4YTZ - chains A and B; structure by X-ray diffraction, 2.30 A resolution.

Chain A (and B):
Name: Xanthine dehydrogenase/oxidase
From: Rattus norvegicus
Notes: EC 1.17.1.4, 1.17.3.2; chain B of this document is another copy of the same molecule, construct and numbering; everything in this record applies to it too
UniProt: P22985 (XDH_RAT); residues 1-1315 here = UniProt positions 1-1315
Amino-acid sequence (1315 residues; row label = number of the first residue in the row):
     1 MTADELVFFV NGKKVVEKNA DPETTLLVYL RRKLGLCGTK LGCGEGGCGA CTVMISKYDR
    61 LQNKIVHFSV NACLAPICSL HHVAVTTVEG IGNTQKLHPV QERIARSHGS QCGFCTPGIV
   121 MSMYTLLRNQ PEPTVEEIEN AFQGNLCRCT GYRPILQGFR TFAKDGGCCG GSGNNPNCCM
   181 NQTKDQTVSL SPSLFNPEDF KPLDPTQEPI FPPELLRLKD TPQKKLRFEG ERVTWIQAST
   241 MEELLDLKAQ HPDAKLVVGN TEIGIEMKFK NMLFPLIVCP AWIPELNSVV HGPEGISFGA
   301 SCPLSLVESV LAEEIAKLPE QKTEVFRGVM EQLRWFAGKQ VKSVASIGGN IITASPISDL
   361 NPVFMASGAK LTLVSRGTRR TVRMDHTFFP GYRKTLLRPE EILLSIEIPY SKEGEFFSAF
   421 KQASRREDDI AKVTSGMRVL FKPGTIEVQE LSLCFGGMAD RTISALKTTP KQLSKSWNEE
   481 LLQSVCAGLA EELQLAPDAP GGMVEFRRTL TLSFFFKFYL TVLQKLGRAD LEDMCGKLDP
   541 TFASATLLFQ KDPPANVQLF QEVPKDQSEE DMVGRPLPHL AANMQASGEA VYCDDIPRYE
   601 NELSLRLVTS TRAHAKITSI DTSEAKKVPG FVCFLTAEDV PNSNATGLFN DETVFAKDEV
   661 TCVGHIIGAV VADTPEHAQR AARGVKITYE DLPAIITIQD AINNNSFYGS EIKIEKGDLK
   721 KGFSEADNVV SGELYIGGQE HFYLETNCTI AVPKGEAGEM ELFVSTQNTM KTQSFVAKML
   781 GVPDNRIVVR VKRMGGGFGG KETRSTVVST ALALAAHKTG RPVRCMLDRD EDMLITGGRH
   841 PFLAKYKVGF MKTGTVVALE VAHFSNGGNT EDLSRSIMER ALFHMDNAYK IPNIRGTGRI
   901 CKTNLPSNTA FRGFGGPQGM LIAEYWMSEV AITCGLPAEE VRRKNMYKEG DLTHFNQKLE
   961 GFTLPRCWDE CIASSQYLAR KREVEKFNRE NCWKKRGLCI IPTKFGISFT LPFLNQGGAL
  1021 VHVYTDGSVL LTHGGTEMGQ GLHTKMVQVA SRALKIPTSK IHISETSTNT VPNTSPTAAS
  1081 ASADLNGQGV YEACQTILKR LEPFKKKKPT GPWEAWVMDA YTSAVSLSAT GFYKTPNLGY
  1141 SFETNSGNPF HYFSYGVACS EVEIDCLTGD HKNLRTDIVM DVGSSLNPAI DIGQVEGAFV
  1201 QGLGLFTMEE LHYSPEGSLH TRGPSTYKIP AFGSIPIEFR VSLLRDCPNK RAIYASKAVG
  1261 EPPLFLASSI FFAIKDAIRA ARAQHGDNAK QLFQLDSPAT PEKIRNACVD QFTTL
Unresolved in the structure: 1-2, 166-189 (chain B: 1-2, 165-190, 541-554)
UniProt features mapped onto this chain:
  - active site: E1261 (Proton acceptor)
  - binding site ([2Fe-2S] cluster): C43, C48, C51, C73, C112, C115, C147, C149
  - binding site (FAD): L256 to I263, F336, S346 to N350, D359, L403, K421
  - binding site (Mo-molybdopterin): Q767, F798, R912, A1079
  - binding site (substrate): E802, R880, F914, T1010
  - mutagenesis: W335 to F336 (Converts the enzyme to the oxidase form that utilizes molecular oxygen as electron acceptor. Interferes with normal conversion to the dehydrogenase form by reducing agents), C535 (C535A: Slows the conversion from the dehydrogenase form to the oxidase form; when associated with R-992. Abolishes conversion from the dehydrogenase form to the oxidase form ...), C992 (C992R: Slows the conversion from the dehydrogenase form to the oxidase form; when associated with A-535. Abolishes conversion from the dehydrogenase form to the oxidase form ...)
Ion coordination: 2Fe-2S cluster Fe site 1: C43, C48, C51, C73; 2Fe-2S cluster Fe site 2: C112, C115, C147; Ca2+ site 1: E740, Y743, T836, G837; Ca2+ site 2: G867, T870, E871, S874, S907, N908
Small-molecule neighbours:
  - bicarbonate ion (BCT): R839, H840, I877, T909, A910, F911, G913, F914, G915, Q918
  - FAD (flavin-adenine dinucleotide): E45, G46, G47, L74, K255, L256, V257, V258, G259, N260, T261, E262, I263, A300, L304, F336, A337, V341, V344, A345, S346, G348, G349, N350, I352, T353, I357, S358, D359, L360, L397, I402, L403, K421, K432
  - 2Fe-2S cluster (FES), molecule 1: K40, L41, G42, C43, G44, G46, G47, C48, G49, A50, C51, N71, C73
  - 2Fe-2S cluster (FES), molecule 2: S110, Q111, C112, G113, C115, C147, R148, C149, T150, L744
  - uric acid (URC): G799, E802, L873, R880, A910, R912, F914, S1008, F1009, T1010, A1078, A1079, E1261
From the paper describing this entry:
  - contacts within the chain: C535-C992 (disulfide)
  - conformationally variable residues (loop rearrangement, order/disorder transition): R426, C535, F549

Chain A / chain B interface:
Residue-residue contacts - 121 pairs, chain A then chain B:
  M584(A) - E756(B)
  M584(A) - A757(B)
  E589(A) - G755(B)
  A590(A) - E756(B)
  V591(A) - K754(B)
  V591(A) - E756(B)  hydrogen bond (backbone-side chain)
  P597(A) - Y599(B)
  P597(A) - N601(B)
  R598(A) - Y599(B)
  R598(A) - E600(B)  hydrogen bond (backbone-backbone)
  Y599(A) - P597(B)
  Y599(A) - R598(B)
  Y599(A) - Y599(B)  hydrogen bond
  Y599(A) - E600(B)
  E600(A) - R598(B)  hydrogen bond (backbone-backbone)
  E600(A) - Y599(B)
  E600(A) - E600(B)
  N601(A) - P597(B)
  K754(A) - V591(B)
  G755(A) - E589(B)
  E756(A) - M584(B)
  E756(A) - E589(B)
  E756(A) - A590(B)
  E756(A) - V591(B)  hydrogen bond (side chain-backbone)
  E756(A) - K792(B)
  E756(A) - R793(B)  salt bridge
  A757(A) - M584(B)
  A757(A) - H1062(B)
  E759(A) - K792(B)  salt bridge
  E759(A) - H1062(B)  salt bridge
  E759(A) - S1064(B)
  E761(A) - R790(B)  salt bridge
  M770(A) - T1025(B)
  M770(A) - Y1121(B)
  Q773(A) - Y1024(B)
  P783(A) - D1026(B)
  P783(A) - S1028(B)
  D784(A) - Y1024(B)
  D784(A) - D1026(B)  hydrogen bond (backbone-side chain)
  D784(A) - S1028(B)  hydrogen bond (backbone-side chain)
  N785(A) - Y1024(B)
  N785(A) - S1028(B)  hydrogen bond (backbone-side chain)
  N785(A) - V1029(B)  hydrogen bond (side chain-backbone)
  N785(A) - L1030(B)
  N785(A) - K1060(B)  hydrogen bond (side chain-backbone)
  N785(A) - H1062(B)
  R786(A) - H1062(B)
  R790(A) - E761(B)  salt bridge
  R790(A) - R790(B)
  K792(A) - E756(B)  salt bridge
  K792(A) - E759(B)  salt bridge
  R793(A) - E756(B)  salt bridge
  F1013(A) - Y1121(B)  hydrophobic
  F1013(A) - T1122(B)
  L1014(A) - Y1121(B)
  Q1016(A) - Y1121(B)  hydrogen bond (side chain-backbone)
  Q1016(A) - A1124(B)
  L1020(A) - L1020(B)  hydrophobic
  H1022(A) - N1069(B)  hydrogen bond (side chain-backbone)
  H1022(A) - T1070(B)
  H1022(A) - P1072(B)
  V1023(A) - N1073(B)  hydrogen bond (backbone-side chain)
  Y1024(A) - Q773(B)
  Y1024(A) - D784(B)
  Y1024(A) - N785(B)
  Y1024(A) - T1068(B)  hydrogen bond (side chain-backbone)
  Y1024(A) - N1069(B)
  Y1024(A) - P1072(B)  hydrophobic
  Y1024(A) - N1073(B)
  T1025(A) - M770(B)
  T1025(A) - N1073(B)
  D1026(A) - P783(B)
  D1026(A) - D784(B)  hydrogen bond (side chain-backbone)
  S1028(A) - P783(B)
  S1028(A) - D784(B)  hydrogen bond (side chain-backbone)
  S1028(A) - N785(B)  hydrogen bond (side chain-backbone)
  V1029(A) - N785(B)  hydrogen bond (backbone-side chain)
  L1030(A) - N785(B)
  L1030(A) - N1069(B)
  K1060(A) - N785(B)  hydrogen bond (backbone-side chain)
  H1062(A) - A757(B)
  H1062(A) - E759(B)  salt bridge
  H1062(A) - N785(B)
  H1062(A) - R786(B)  hydrogen bond
  S1064(A) - E759(B)
  T1068(A) - Y1024(B)  hydrogen bond (backbone-side chain)
  N1069(A) - H1022(B)  hydrogen bond (backbone-side chain)
  N1069(A) - Y1024(B)
  N1069(A) - L1030(B)
  N1069(A) - T1070(B)
  T1070(A) - H1022(B)
  T1070(A) - N1069(B)
  P1072(A) - H1022(B)
  P1072(A) - Y1024(B)  hydrophobic
  P1072(A) - S1128(B)
  N1073(A) - V1023(B)  hydrogen bond (side chain-backbone)
  N1073(A) - Y1024(B)
  N1073(A) - T1025(B)
  N1073(A) - Y1121(B)
  N1073(A) - L1127(B)
  Y1121(A) - M770(B)
  Y1121(A) - F1013(B)  hydrophobic
  Y1121(A) - L1014(B)
  Y1121(A) - Q1016(B)  hydrogen bond (backbone-side chain)
  Y1121(A) - N1073(B)
  T1122(A) - F1013(B)
  S1123(A) - K1134(B)
  A1124(A) - Q1016(B)
  A1124(A) - F1132(B)
  A1124(A) - K1134(B)
  V1125(A) - F1132(B)
  S1126(A) - F1132(B)
  L1127(A) - N1073(B)
  S1128(A) - P1072(B)
  S1128(A) - T1130(B)
  T1130(A) - S1128(B)
  F1132(A) - A1124(B)
  F1132(A) - V1125(B)
  F1132(A) - S1126(B)
  K1134(A) - S1123(B)
  K1134(A) - A1124(B)
Interface residues without a listed pair, chain A (59 interface residues in all): R32, I1061, E1065, A1129
Interface residues without a listed pair, chain B (59 interface residues in all): I1061, I1063, E1065, A1129

In short:
The chain A/chain B interface involves 59 residues from each chain; the contacts include 24 hydrogen bonds and
9 salt bridges. Among the polar pairs are E756(A)-R793(B), E759(A)-K792(B) and E759(A)-H1062(B). The paper
reports conformational variability at R426(A), C535(A) and F549(A); contacts within the chain involving
C535(A) and C992(A).
Both chains are Xanthine dehydrogenase/oxidase (Rattus norvegicus). Entry 4YTZ (Rat xanthine oxidoreductase,
C-terminal deletion protein variant, crystal grown without dithiothreitol) was determined by X-ray
diffraction, deposited together with 4YRW, 4YSW and 4YTY.
